Entry 6U8W (X-ray diffraction, 2.95 A resolution); this record covers chains C and D of the 6 polymer chains in the assembly.

# Chain C
Molecule: DNA (cytosine-5)-methyltransferase 3-like
Organism: Homo sapiens
UniProtKB: Q9UJW3 (DNM3L_HUMAN); residue numbers follow UniProt; this construct covers 178-386
Amino-acid sequence (209 residues; row label = number of the first residue in the row):
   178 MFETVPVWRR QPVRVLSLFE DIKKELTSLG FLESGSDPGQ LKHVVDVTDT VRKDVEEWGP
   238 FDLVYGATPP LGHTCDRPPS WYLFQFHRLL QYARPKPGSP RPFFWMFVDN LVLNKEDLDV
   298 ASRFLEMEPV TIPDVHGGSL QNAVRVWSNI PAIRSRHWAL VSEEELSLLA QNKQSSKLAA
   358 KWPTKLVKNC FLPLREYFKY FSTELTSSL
Not modelled in the structure: 178, 311-319, 348-359, 380-386

# Chain D
Molecule: DNA (cytosine-5)-methyltransferase 3B
Organism: Homo sapiens
Notes: EC 2.1.1.37
UniProtKB: Q9UBC3 (DNM3B_HUMAN); numbering as in UniProt (aligned over 563-853)
Amino-acid sequence (291 residues; numbered 563 to 853; the number before each row is that of its first residue):
   563 LYPAIPAARR RPIRVLSLFD GIATGYLVLK ELGIKVGKYV ASEVCEESIA VGTVKHEGNI
   623 KYVNDVRNIT KKNIEEWGPF DLVIGGSPCN DLSNVNPARK GLYEGTGRLF FEFYHLLNYS
   683 RPKEGDDRPF FWMFENVVAM KVGDKRDISR FLECNPVMID AIKVSAAHRA RYFWGNLPGM
   743 NRPVIASKND KLELQDCLEY NRIAKLKKVQ TITTASNSIK QGKNQLFPVV MNGKEDVLWC
   803 TELERIFGFP VHYTDVSNMG RGARQKLLGR SWSVPVIRHL FAPLKDYFAC E
Differences from the reference sequence: engineered mutation Ala777 (Lys in Q9UBC3)
Swiss-Prot annotation at these positions:
  - active site: Cys651
  - binding site (S-adenosyl-L-methionine): Asp582 to Thr586, Glu605, Asp627 to Arg629, Arg832 to Trp834
  - cross-link: Lys617 (Glycyl lysine isopeptide (Lys-Gly) (interchain with G-Cter in SUMO2))
Ligand contacts:
  - Mg2+ (MG): Cys716, Asn717, Val719, Gly737, Met742, Asn743
  - S-adenosylhomocysteine (SAH): Phe581, Asp582, Gly583, Ile584, Thr586, Ser604, Glu605, Val606, Cys607, Ser610, Asp627, Val628, Arg629, Gly648, Ser649, Pro650, Leu671, Arg832, Ser833, Trp834
Reported in the primary citation:
  - binding site for CpGpT DNA: Asn779
  - mutagenesis - S655A, V657G, N658S, P659A, T775A, T776A, K782A, R823P: decreased catalytic activity
  - disease-associated variants - N658S, R823P: decreased catalytic activity
  - mutagenesis - N656I (2.6- and 1.4-fold): decreased catalytic activity on CpA/CpG
  - specificity-determining residues: Asn656, Asn779, Gly822, Gly824, Lys828
  - mutagenesis - N779A: decreased catalytic activity on CGA
  - mutagenesis - N779A: unchanged catalytic activity on CGT

# Interface between chain C and chain D
Contacting residue pairs (31):
  Thr225(C) - Arg708(D)
  Thr225(C) - Arg712(D)  hydrogen bond (backbone-side chain)
  Asp226(C) - Arg712(D)  salt bridge
  Arg229(C) - Glu715(D)  salt bridge
  Pro255(C) - Tyr665(D)  hydrophobic
  Pro256(C) - Glu666(D)
  Ser257(C) - Tyr665(D)  hydrogen bond (side chain-backbone)
  Ser257(C) - Glu666(D)
  Ser257(C) - Arg670(D)  hydrogen bond
  Trp258(C) - Tyr665(D)
  Phe261(C) - Phe673(D)  hydrophobic
  Phe261(C) - Phe713(D)
  Gln262(C) - Asp709(D)
  His264(C) - Tyr676(D)  hydrogen bond
  Arg265(C) - Tyr676(D)
  Arg265(C) - Arg712(D)  hydrogen bond (side chain-backbone)
  Arg265(C) - Phe713(D)
  Gln268(C) - Asn680(D)
  Tyr269(C) - Arg712(D)  hydrogen bond (side chain-backbone)
  Tyr269(C) - Glu715(D)
  Glu293(C) - Arg670(D)
  Asp294(C) - Arg670(D)  salt bridge
  Val297(C) - Arg670(D)
  Val297(C) - Glu674(D)
  Arg300(C) - Arg629(D)  hydrogen bond (side chain-backbone)
  Arg300(C) - Glu674(D)  salt bridge
  Arg300(C) - His677(D)
  Phe301(C) - Phe673(D)
  Phe301(C) - Glu674(D)
  Phe301(C) - His677(D)
  Glu303(C) - Tyr681(D)  hydrogen bond
Other interface residues (no listed pair), chain C (20 interface residues in all): Pro274
Other interface residues (no listed pair), chain D (17 interface residues in all): Lys633, Glu686

# In short
20 residues of chain C and 17 residues of chain D are in contact, with 8 hydrogen bonds and 4 salt bridges.
Polar pairs include Asp226(C)-Arg712(D), Arg229(C)-Glu715(D) and Asp294(C)-Arg670(D). The paper reports a
binding site for CpGpT DNA at Asn779(D); S655A, V657G and N658S of chain D, among others, reduce catalytic
activity; 10 substitutions were tested in all.
Here chain C is DNA (cytosine-5)-methyltransferase 3-like and chain D is DNA (cytosine-5)-methyltransferase
3B, both from Homo sapiens. Entry 6U8W (Crystal structure of DNMT3B(K777A)-DNMT3L in complex with CpGpT DNA)
was determined by X-ray diffraction, deposited together with 6U8P, 6U8V and 6U8X.
